PDB entry 7TR6 | electron microscopy, 3.40 A resolution | chains O and R of the 15 polymer chains in the assembly

Chain O:
Molecule: Cas7a
Source organism: Pyrococcus furiosus DSM 3638
UniProtKB: Q8U333 (Q8U333_PYRFU); residues 1-336 here = UniProt positions 1-336
Amino-acid sequence (336 residues; row label = number of the first residue in the row):
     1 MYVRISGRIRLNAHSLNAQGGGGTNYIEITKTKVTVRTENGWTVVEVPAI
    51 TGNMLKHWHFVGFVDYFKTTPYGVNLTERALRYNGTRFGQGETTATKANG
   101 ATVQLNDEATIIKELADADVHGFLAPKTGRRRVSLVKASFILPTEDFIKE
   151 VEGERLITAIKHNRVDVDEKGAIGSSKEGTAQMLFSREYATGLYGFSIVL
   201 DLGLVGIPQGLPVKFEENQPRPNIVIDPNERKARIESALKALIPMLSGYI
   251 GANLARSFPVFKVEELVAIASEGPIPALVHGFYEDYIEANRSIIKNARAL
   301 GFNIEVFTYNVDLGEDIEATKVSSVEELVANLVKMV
Disordered / not traced: 18-29, 153-191, 248-258

Chain R:
Molecule: crRNA
Source organism: Escherichia coli
Sequence (45 nucleotides; row label = number of the first residue in the row):
     1 AUUGAAAGAGUGCUUCCCCAAACCCUUAACUGGUUGUAACAGUUG

Chain O / chain R interface:
Contacting residue pairs (19; chain O residue first):
  Asn17(O) - G45(R)  hydrogen bond to the phosphate
  Asn53(O) - U43(R)  sugar contact
  Asn53(O) - U44(R)  hydrogen bond to the phosphate
  Met54(O) - U44(R)  sugar contact
  Lys56(O) - G42(R)  phosphate contact
  Lys56(O) - U43(R)  salt bridge to the phosphate
  His57(O) - U44(R)  base contact
  Tyr83(O) - U44(R)  base contact
  Gly85(O) - U43(R)  sugar contact
  Arg87(O) - G42(R)  phosphate contact
  Arg87(O) - U43(R)  salt bridge to the phosphate
  Phe88(O) - G42(R)  base contact
  His121(O) - U43(R)  phosphate contact
  Leu124(O) - A41(R)  base contact
  Leu124(O) - G42(R)  base contact
  Arg131(O) - C40(R)  sugar contact
  Arg132(O) - G42(R)  phosphate contact
  Val133(O) - G42(R)  phosphate contact
  Ser134(O) - G42(R)  hydrogen bond to the phosphate
Other interface residues (no listed pair), chain O (19 interface residues in all): Leu16, Thr86, Gly122, Phe123
Other interface residues (no listed pair), chain R (7 interface residues in all): A38

Overview:
Chain O and chain R form an interface of 19 and 7 residues respectively; the contacts include 3 hydrogen bonds
and 2 salt bridges. Polar contacts include Asn17(O)-G45(R), Asn53(O)-U44(R) and Ser134(O)-G42(R).
Here chain O is Cas7a (Pyrococcus furiosus DSM 3638) and chain R is crRNA (Escherichia coli). Entry 7TR6
(Cascade complex from type I-A CRISPR-Cas system) was determined by electron microscopy together with 7TR8,
7TR9 and 7TRA from the same study.
